Entry 8UBF (electron microscopy, 3.61 A resolution); this record covers chains F and I of the 8 polymer chains in the assembly.

# Chain F
Protein: Avd
Organism: Bordetella phage BPP-1
Notes: EC 4.2.1.147
Reference sequence: chimeric construct of Q775D7, Q9FA38: residues 1-124 from Q775D7 (Q775D7_BPBPP) positions 1-124 (same numbers); residues 125-290 from Q9FA38 positions 5-170 (UniProt number = residue number - 120)
Sequence (290 residues; numbered 1 to 290; the number before each row is that of its first residue):
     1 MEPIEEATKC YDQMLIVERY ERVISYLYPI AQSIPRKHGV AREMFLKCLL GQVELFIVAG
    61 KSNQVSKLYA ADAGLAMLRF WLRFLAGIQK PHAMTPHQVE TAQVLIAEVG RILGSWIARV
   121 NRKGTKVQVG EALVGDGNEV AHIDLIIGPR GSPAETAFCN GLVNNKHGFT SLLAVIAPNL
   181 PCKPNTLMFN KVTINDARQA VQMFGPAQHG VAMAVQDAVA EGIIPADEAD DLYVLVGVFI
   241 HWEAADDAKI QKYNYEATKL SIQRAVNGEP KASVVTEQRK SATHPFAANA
Unresolved in the structure: 1-12, 124-290

# Chain I
Molecule: Diversity-generating retroelement (DGR) RNA Sp
Sequence (140 nucleotides; row label = number of the first residue in the row):
     1 CAUGGCUCUG CCAACGCUAC GGCUUGGCGG GCUGGCCUUU CCUCAAUAGG UGGUCAGCCG
    61 GUUCUGUCCU GCUUCGGCGA ACACGUUACA CGGUUCGGCA AAACGUCGAU UACUGAAAAU
   121 GGAAAGGCGG GGCCGACUUC
Unresolved in the structure: 1-2, 34-48, 57-86, 140

# Interface between chain F and chain I
Residue-residue contacts (10):
  Gln32(F) with G4(I), hydrogen bond to the base
  Arg36(F) with G5(I), salt bridge to the phosphate; G26(I), salt bridge to the phosphate
  Lys37(F) with C15(I), hydrogen bond to the base; U25(I), sugar contact; G26(I), phosphate contact
  Arg42(F) with G4(I), hydrogen bond to the base
  Gln89(F) with C15(I), hydrogen bond to the base
  Lys90(F) with C15(I), sugar contact; U25(I), sugar contact
Other interface residues (no listed pair), chain F (8 interface residues in all): Ile34, Leu46

# Overview
8 residues of chain F and 5 residues of chain I are in contact, with 4 hydrogen bonds and 2 salt bridges.
Polar contacts include Gln32(F)-G4(I), Lys37(F)-C15(I) and Arg42(F)-G4(I).
Here chain F is Avd (Bordetella phage BPP-1) and chain I is Diversity-generating retroelement (DGR) RNA Sp.
Entry 8UBF (Diversity-generating retroelement (DGR) ribonucleoprotein - Resting state 1c) was determined by
electron microscopy together with 8UB7, 8UB8, 8UB9, 8UBA, 8UBB, 8UBC, 8UBD and 8UBE from the same study.
